PDB entry 5CD7 | X-ray diffraction, 2.50 A resolution | chains A and B

[Chain A (and B)]
Name: Maternal effect protein oskar
Organism: Drosophila melanogaster
Notes: chain B of this document is another copy of the same molecule, construct and numbering; everything in this record applies to it too
UniProtKB: P25158 (OSKA_DROME), isoform P25158-2; residues 150-224 here correspond to UniProt positions 12-86 (UniProt number = residue number - 138)
Amino-acid sequence (77 residues; numbered 148 to 224; the number before each row is that of its first residue):
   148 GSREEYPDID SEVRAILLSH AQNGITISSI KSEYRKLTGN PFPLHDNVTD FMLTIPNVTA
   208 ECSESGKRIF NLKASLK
Sequence notes: expression tag (148-149); engineered mutation Mse199 (Leu61 in P25158)
Modified residues: Mse199 (selenomethionine)
Reported in the primary citation:
  - self-association interface (contacts with another copy of this molecule); pairs are residue here / residue on that copy: Asp197-Arg215, Ala207-Ala207 (backbone contact), Leu200, Ala207
  - mutagenesis - S210P (8.77 kDa): abolished binding to Maternal effect protein oskar (chain A)
  - mutagenesis - S210P: unchanged binding to RNA

[Chain A / chain B interface]
Residue-residue contacts - 33 pairs, chain A then chain B:
  Asn194(A) with Asp193(B), hydrogen bond; Asn194(B), hydrogen bond
  Thr196(A) with Leu200(B)
  Asp197(A) with Asn194(B); Arg215(B), salt bridge
  Leu200(A) with Thr196(B); Ala207(B), hydrophobic; Glu208(B); Cys209(B), hydrogen bond (backbone-side chain); Arg215(B), hydrogen bond (backbone-side chain)
  Thr201(A) with Cys209(B); Arg215(B)
  Ile202(A) with Cys209(B)
  Pro203(A) with Cys209(B); Ser210(B); Glu211(B)
  Asn204(A) with Cys209(B), hydrogen bond (backbone-backbone); Ser210(B), hydrogen bond (backbone-backbone); Glu211(B)
  Val205(A) with Glu208(B); Cys209(B), hydrogen bond (backbone-backbone)
  Thr206(A) with Ala207(B)
  Ala207(A) with Thr206(B); Ala207(B), hydrogen bond (backbone-backbone)
  Glu208(A) with Thr206(B)
  Cys209(A) with Leu200(B); Lys220(B), hydrogen bond (backbone-side chain)
  Arg215(A) with Asp197(B), salt bridge; Leu200(B); Thr201(B)
  Lys220(A) with Glu208(B), salt bridge; Glu211(B), salt bridge
  Leu223(A) with Glu211(B)
Other interface residues (no listed pair), chain B (15 interface residues in all): Val205

[Overview]
The interface between chain A and chain B involves 16 residues on one side and 15 on the other; the contacts
include 9 hydrogen bonds and 4 salt bridges. Among the polar pairs are Asp197(A)-Arg215(B),
Lys220(A)-Glu208(B) and Lys220(A)-Glu211(B). The paper reports that S210P of chain A abolishes binding to
Maternal effect protein oskar (chain A); a self-association interface involving Asp197(A), Leu200(A) and
Ala207(A) among others.
Chain A and chain B are both Maternal effect protein oskar (Drosophila melanogaster); the structure, Crystal
structure of the NTD L199M of Drosophila Oskar protein, was determined by X-ray diffraction together with 5CD8
and 5CD9 from the same study.
